PDB entry 1P5U | X-ray diffraction, 1.99 A resolution | chains B and C of the 3 polymer chains in the assembly

Chain B:
Protein: F1 capsule antigen
From: Yersinia pestis
Notes: fragment: residues 22-170 of SWS P26948
Reference sequence: P26948 (CAF1_YERPE); residues 1-149 here correspond to UniProt positions 22-170 (UniProt number = residue number + 21)
Chain sequence (149 residues; row label = number of the first residue in the row):
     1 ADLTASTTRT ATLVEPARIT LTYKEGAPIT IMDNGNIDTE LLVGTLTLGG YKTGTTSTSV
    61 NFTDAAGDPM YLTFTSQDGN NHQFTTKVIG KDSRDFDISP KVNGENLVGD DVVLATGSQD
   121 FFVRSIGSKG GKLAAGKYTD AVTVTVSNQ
Sequence notes: engineered mutation R9 (Ala30 in P26948)
From the paper describing this entry:
  - contacts within the chain: E15-K52 (salt bridge), R18-G50

Chain C:
Protein: F1 capsule antigen
From: Yersinia pestis
Notes: fragment: residues 35-170 of SWS P26948
Reference sequence: P26948 (CAF1_YERPE); residues 14-149 here correspond to UniProt positions 35-170 (UniProt number = residue number + 21)
Chain sequence (147 residues; numbered 3 to 149; the number before each row is that of its first residue):
     3 ADLTSHHHHH HVEPARITLT YKEGAPITIM DNGNIDTELL VGTLTLGGYK TGTTSTSVNF
    63 TDAAGDPMYL TFTSQDGNNH QFTTKVIGKD SRDFDISPKV NGENLVGDDV VLATGSQDFF
   123 VRSIGSKGGK LAAGKYTDAV TVTVSNQ
Unresolved in the structure: 3-15, 107-110
Sequence notes: expression tag (3-13)
From the paper describing this entry:
  - conformationally variable residues: L21, L46, V142

How chain B and chain C interact:
Pairs across the interface (58):
  A1(B) - V146(C)
  A1(B) - S147(C)
  A1(B) - N148(C)  hydrogen bond (backbone-backbone)
  A1(B) - Q149(C)  hydrogen bond (backbone-backbone)
  D2(B) - T145(C)
  D2(B) - V146(C)
  D2(B) - S147(C)  hydrogen bond
  L3(B) - A17(C)
  L3(B) - I19(C)  hydrophobic
  L3(B) - V144(C)
  L3(B) - T145(C)
  L3(B) - V146(C)  hydrogen bond (backbone-backbone)
  T4(B) - T143(C)
  T4(B) - V144(C)  hydrogen bond (side chain-backbone)
  T4(B) - T145(C)
  A5(B) - I19(C)
  A5(B) - T143(C)
  A5(B) - V144(C)  hydrogen bond (backbone-backbone)
  S6(B) - V142(C)
  S6(B) - T143(C)
  T7(B) - L21(C)
  T7(B) - A141(C)
  T7(B) - V142(C)  hydrogen bond (backbone-backbone)
  T8(B) - D140(C)
  T8(B) - A141(C)
  R9(B) - Y23(C)
  R9(B) - T139(C)
  R9(B) - D140(C)  hydrogen bond (backbone-backbone)
  T10(B) - K137(C)
  T10(B) - Y138(C)
  T10(B) - T139(C)
  A11(B) - F74(C)  hydrophobic
  A11(B) - G136(C)
  A11(B) - K137(C)
  A11(B) - Y138(C)  hydrogen bond (backbone-backbone)
  T12(B) - P28(C)
  T12(B) - I29(C)  hydrogen bond (backbone-backbone)
  T12(B) - G136(C)
  T12(B) - K137(C)
  L13(B) - I29(C)
  L13(B) - I31(C)  hydrophobic
  L13(B) - F84(C)  hydrophobic
  L13(B) - L133(C)  hydrophobic
  L13(B) - A135(C)
  L13(B) - G136(C)  hydrogen bond (backbone-backbone)
  L13(B) - Y138(C)  hydrophobic
  V14(B) - P28(C)  hydrophobic
  V14(B) - I29(C)  hydrogen bond (backbone-backbone)
  V14(B) - T30(C)
  V14(B) - I31(C)  hydrogen bond (backbone-backbone)
  V14(B) - A135(C)
  E15(B) - A134(C)
  E15(B) - A135(C)  hydrogen bond (side chain-backbone)
  P16(B) - T30(C)
  P16(B) - I31(C)
  R18(B) - I31(C)  hydrogen bond (side chain-backbone)
  R18(B) - M32(C)
  R18(B) - D33(C)
Also at the interface, not in a pair above, chain C (31 interface residues in all): I37, V43
Interface features reported in the paper:
  - specific contacts: T8(B)-A141(C), T10(B)-T139(C), T12(B)-K137(C), E15(B)-A135(C), R18(B)-I31(C), R18(B)-D33(C), G50(B)-D33(C)
  - interface residues, chain B: T7(B), L13(B)

Summary:
Chain B and chain C form an interface of 17 and 31 residues respectively; the contacts include 15 hydrogen
bonds. Among the polar pairs are D2(B)-S147(C), T4(B)-V144(C) and E15(B)-A135(C). The authors report contacts
between T8(B) and A141(C), T10(B) and T139(C) and T12(B) and K137(C) among others. The paper reports interface
residues T7(B) and L13(B); conformational variability at L21(C), L46(C) and V142(C).
Here chain B is F1 capsule antigen and chain C is F1 capsule antigen, both from Yersinia pestis. Entry 1P5U
(X-ray structure of the ternary Caf1M:Caf1:Caf1 chaperone:subunit:subunit complex) was determined by X-ray
diffraction together with 1P5V from the same study.
